PDB entry 7K5Y | electron microscopy, 2.76 A resolution | chains A and I of the 13 polymer chains in the assembly

Chain A:
Molecule: Histone H3.1
Organism: Homo sapiens
UniProt: P68431 (H31_HUMAN); residues 0-135 here correspond to UniProt positions 1-136 (UniProt number = residue number + 1)
Amino-acid sequence (136 residues; each row starts with the number of its first residue; numbering starts at 0):
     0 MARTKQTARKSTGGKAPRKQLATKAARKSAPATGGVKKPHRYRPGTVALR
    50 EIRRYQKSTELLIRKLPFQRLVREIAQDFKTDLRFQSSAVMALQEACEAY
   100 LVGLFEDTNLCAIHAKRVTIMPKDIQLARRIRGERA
Disordered / not traced: 0-36, 134-135
Curated features (UniProtKB/Swiss-Prot):
  - modified residue: Arg2 (Asymmetric dimethylarginine), Thr3 (Phosphothreonine), Lys4 (Allysine), Gln5 (5-glutamyl dopamine), Thr6 (Phosphothreonine), Arg8 (Citrulline), Lys9 (N6,N6,N6-trimethyllysine), Ser10 (ADP-ribosylserine), Thr11 (Phosphothreonine), Lys14 (N6-(2-hydroxyisobutyryl)lysine), Arg17 (Asymmetric dimethylarginine), Lys18 (N6-(2-hydroxyisobutyryl)lysine), Lys23 (N6-(2-hydroxyisobutyryl)lysine), Arg26 (Citrulline), Lys27 (N6,N6,N6-trimethyllysine), Ser28 (ADP-ribosylserine), Lys36 (N6,N6,N6-trimethyllysine), Lys37 (N6-methyllysine), Tyr41 (Phosphotyrosine), Lys56 (N6,N6,N6-trimethyllysine) and 8 more in UniProt
  - lipidation: Lys18 (N6-decanoyllysine)

Chain I:
Molecule: 197-nt DNA strand
Organism: Homo sapiens
Sequence (197 nucleotides; row label = number of the first residue in the row):
     1 GGGCTGGACCCTATACGCGGCCGCCCTGGAGAATCCCGGTGCCGAGGCCG
    51 CTCAATTGGTCGTAGACAGCTCTAGCACCGCTTAAACGCACGTACGCGCT
   101 GTCCCCCGCGTTTTAACCGCCAAGGGGATTACTCCCTAGTCTCCAGGCAC
   151 GTGTCAGATATATACATCCTGTGCATGTATTGAACAGCGACCACCCC

How chain A and chain I interact:
Residue-residue contacts - 30 pairs, chain A then chain I:
  His39(A) with DA32(I), sugar contact
  Arg40(A) with DG108(I), hydrogen bond to the base; DC109(I), hydrogen bond to the sugar
  Tyr41(A) with DA32(I), phosphate contact; DA33(I), sugar contact; DG108(I), sugar contact; DC109(I), hydrogen bond to the phosphate
  Arg42(A) with DG108(I), sugar contact
  Pro43(A) with DC107(I), phosphate contact; DG108(I), phosphate contact
  Gly44(A) with DC107(I), phosphate contact; DG108(I), hydrogen bond to the phosphate
  Thr45(A) with DG108(I), phosphate contact
  Val46(A) with DG108(I), hydrogen bond to the phosphate; DC109(I), phosphate contact
  Ala47(A) with DG108(I), hydrogen bond to the phosphate
  Arg49(A) with DA33(I), hydrogen bond to the phosphate; DT34(I), salt bridge to the phosphate
  Arg53(A) with DT34(I), salt bridge to the phosphate
  Lys56(A) with DC35(I), salt bridge to the phosphate
  Arg63(A) with DA116(I), phosphate contact; DC117(I), salt bridge to the phosphate
  Lys64(A) with DC117(I), hydrogen bond to the phosphate
  Leu65(A) with DA116(I), phosphate contact; DC117(I), hydrogen bond to the phosphate
  Pro66(A) with DA116(I), phosphate contact
  Arg69(A) with DA116(I), salt bridge to the phosphate
  Asp81(A) with DG126(I), phosphate contact
  Arg83(A) with DG125(I), sugar contact; DG126(I), sugar contact
Interface residues without a listed pair, chain A (20 interface residues in all): Lys115
Interface residues without a listed pair, chain I (12 interface residues in all): DC97

In short:
20 residues of chain A face 12 of chain I across their interface; the contacts include 9 hydrogen bonds and 5
salt bridges. Polar contacts include Arg40(A)-DG108(I), Arg40(A)-DC109(I) and Tyr41(A)-DC109(I).
Chain A is Histone H3.1 and chain I is a 197-nt DNA strand, both from Homo sapiens; the structure, Cryo-EM
structure of a chromatosome containing human linker histone H1.4, was determined by electron microscopy (same
publication as 7K5X, 7K60, 7K61 and 7K63).
